PDB entry 6A5L | electron microscopy, 5.60 A resolution (low resolution: residue-level contacts below are approximate; hydrogen-bond / salt-bridge calls are withheld) | chains T and c of the 25 polymer chains in the assembly

Chain T:
Molecule: 198-nt DNA strand
Sequence (198 nucleotides; numbered -72 to 125; the number before each row is that of its first residue; numbers below 1 keep their minus sign (DA-72 is residue -72)):
   -72 ATCAGAATCC CGGTGCCGAG GCCGCTCAAT TGGTCGTAGA CAGCTCTAGC ACCGCTTAAA
   -12 CGCACGTACG CGCTGTCCCC CGCGTTTTAA CCGCCAAGGG GATTACACCC AAGACACCAG
    48 GCACGAGACA GAAAAAAACA ACGAAAACGG CCACCACCCA AACACACCAA ACACAAGAGC
   108 TAATTGACTG ACGTAAGC
Disordered / not traced: 54-125

Chain c:
Name: Histone H2A type 1-B/E
From: Homo sapiens
Reference sequence: P04908 (H2A1B_HUMAN); residues 0-129 here correspond to UniProt positions 1-130 (UniProt number = residue number + 1)
Chain sequence (133 residues; row label = number of the first residue in the row; numbers below 1 keep their minus sign (Gly-3 is residue -3)):
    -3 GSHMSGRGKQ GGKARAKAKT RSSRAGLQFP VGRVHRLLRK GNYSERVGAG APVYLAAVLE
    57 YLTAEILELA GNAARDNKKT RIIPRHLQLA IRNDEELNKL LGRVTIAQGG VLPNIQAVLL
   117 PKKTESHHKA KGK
Disordered / not traced: -3 to 15, 119-129
Sequence notes: expression tag (-3 to -1)

Chain T / chain c interface:
Pairs across the interface - 8 pairs, chain T then chain c:
  DA-45(T) with Arg32(c)
  DA-44(T) with Gly28(c); Arg29(c); Arg32(c)
  DT-43(T) with Thr16(c); Arg17(c)
  DT-42(T) with Arg20(c)
  DA-35(T) with Arg42(c)
Also at the interface, not in a pair above, chain T (6 interface residues in all): DA-54
Also at the interface, not in a pair above, chain c (8 interface residues in all): Arg77

Overview:
Chain T and chain c form an interface of 6 and 8 residues respectively.
Here chain T is a 198-nt DNA strand and chain c is Histone H2A type 1-B/E (Homo sapiens). Entry 6A5L (RNA
polymerase II elongation complex stalled at SHL(-1) of the nucleosome, with foreign DNA) was determined by
electron microscopy, deposited together with 6A5O, 6A5P, 6A5R, 6A5T, 6A5U and 6INQ.
